PDB entry 6BXS | X-ray diffraction, 2.10 A resolution | chain A

# Chain A
Protein: mitochondrial association factor 1
From: Toxoplasma gondii
UniProtKB: A0A193AUK9 (A0A193AUK9_TOXGO); numbering as in UniProt (aligned over 159-435)
Sequence (281 residues; numbered 155 to 435; the number before each row is that of its first residue):
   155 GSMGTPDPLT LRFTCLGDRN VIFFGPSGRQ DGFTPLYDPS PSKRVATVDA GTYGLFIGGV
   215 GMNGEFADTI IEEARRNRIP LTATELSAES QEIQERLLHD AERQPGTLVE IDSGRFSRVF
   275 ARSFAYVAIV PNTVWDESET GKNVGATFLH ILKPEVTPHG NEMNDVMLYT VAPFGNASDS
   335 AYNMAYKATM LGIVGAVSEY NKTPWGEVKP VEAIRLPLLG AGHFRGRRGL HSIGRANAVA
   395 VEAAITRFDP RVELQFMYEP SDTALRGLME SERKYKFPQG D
Unresolved in the structure: 155-159, 432-435
Construct notes: expression tag (155-158)
Curated features (UniProtKB/Swiss-Prot):
  - mutagenesis: R420 to D435 (Does not confer host membrane association (HMA))

# Overview
Chain A is mitochondrial association factor 1 (Toxoplasma gondii); the structure, Crystal structure of
Toxoplasma gondii Mitochondrial Association Factor 1 A (MAF1A), was determined by X-ray diffraction, deposited
together with 6BXR, 6BXT and 6BXW.
